Entry 5ZWO (electron microscopy, 3.90 A resolution); this record covers chains M and I of the 60 polymer chains in the assembly.

== Chain M ==
Name: 13 kDa ribonucleoprotein-associated protein
From: Saccharomyces cerevisiae S288c
Reference sequence: P39990 (SNU13_YEAST); residue numbers follow UniProt; this construct covers 1-126
Amino-acid sequence (126 residues; row label = number of the first residue in the row):
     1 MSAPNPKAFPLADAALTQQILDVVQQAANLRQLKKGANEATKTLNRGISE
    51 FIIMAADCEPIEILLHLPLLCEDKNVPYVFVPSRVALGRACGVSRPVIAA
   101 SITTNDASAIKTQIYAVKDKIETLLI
Curated features (UniProtKB/Swiss-Prot):
  - mutagenesis: Glu59 (E59A: Impairs binding to U4 snRNA, but not U3 snoRNA. Causes pre-mRNA splicing and pre-rRNA processing defects), Val81 (V81L: Impairs binding to U4 snRNA, but not U3 snoRNA, and causes pre rRNA processing defects and an accumulation of unspliced U3 snoRNA; when associated with A-84), Arg84 (R84A: Impairs binding to U4 snRNA, but not U3 snoRNA, and causes pre rRNA processing defects and an accumulation of unspliced U3 snoRNA; when associated with L-81)

== Chain I ==
Molecule: U4 snRNA
From: Saccharomyces cerevisiae S288c
Sequence (161 nucleotides; numbered 1 to 161; the number before each row is that of its first residue):
     1 AUCCUUAUGCACGGGAAAUACGCAUAUCAGUGAGGAUUCGUCCGAGAUUG
    51 UGUUUUUGCUGGUUGAAAUUUAAUUAUAAACCAGACCGUCUCCUCAUGGU
   101 CAAUUCGGUGUUCGCUUUUGAAUACUUCAAGACUAUGUAGGGAAUUUUUG
   151 GAAUUACCUUU
Unresolved in the structure: 65-70, 80-89, 103-130, 155-161

== How chain M and chain I interact ==
Pairs across the interface (25; chain M residue first):
  Gln26(M) with U6(I), sugar contact
  Asn29(M) with A7(I), sugar contact
  Lys34(M) with G44(I), salt bridge to the phosphate
  Lys35(M) with G30(I), base contact
  Gly36(M) with G30(I), sugar contact; U31(I), phosphate contact; G32(I), base contact
  Ala37(M) with U31(I), hydrogen bond to the phosphate; G32(I), base contact
  Asn38(M) with G32(I), hydrogen bond to the base
  Glu39(M) with G32(I), hydrogen bond to the base; G44(I), hydrogen bond to the sugar
  Lys42(M) with C43(I), base contact; G44(I), hydrogen bond to the base
  Arg46(M) with C42(I), phosphate contact; C43(I), salt bridge to the phosphate
  Glu59(M) with U31(I), hydrogen bond to the base
  Ile63(M) with U31(I), base contact
  Arg84(M) with U31(I), base contact
  Val93(M) with G30(I), base contact
  Arg95(M) with A29(I), salt bridge to the phosphate; G30(I), salt bridge to the phosphate
  Val97(M) with G30(I), sugar contact; U31(I), phosphate contact
  Ile98(M) with U31(I), hydrogen bond to the phosphate
Interface residues without a listed pair, chain M (22 interface residues in all): Leu30, Cys58, Pro96, Ala99, Ala109
Interface residues without a listed pair, chain I (10 interface residues in all): U5

== Overview ==
Chain M and chain I form an interface of 22 and 10 residues respectively, with 7 hydrogen bonds and 4 salt
bridges. Among the polar pairs are Asn38(M)-G32(I), Glu39(M)-G32(I) and Lys42(M)-G44(I). Curated annotation
(UniProt) lists 3 mutagenesis sites on chain M.
Here chain M is 13 kDa ribonucleoprotein-associated protein and chain I is U4 snRNA, both from Saccharomyces
cerevisiae S288c. Entry 5ZWO (Cryo-EM structure of the yeast B complex at average resolution of 3.9 angstrom)
was determined by electron microscopy, deposited together with 5ZWM and 5ZWN.
